Entry 8VWA (electron microscopy, 2.50 A resolution); this record covers chain A.

== Chain A ==
Molecule: ATP-dependent zinc metalloprotease FtsH
Organism: Thermotoga maritima
Notes: EC 3.4.24.-
UniProtKB: Q9WZ49 (FTSH_THEMA); residues 147-610 here = UniProt positions 147-610
Sequence (467 residues; each row starts with the number of its first residue):
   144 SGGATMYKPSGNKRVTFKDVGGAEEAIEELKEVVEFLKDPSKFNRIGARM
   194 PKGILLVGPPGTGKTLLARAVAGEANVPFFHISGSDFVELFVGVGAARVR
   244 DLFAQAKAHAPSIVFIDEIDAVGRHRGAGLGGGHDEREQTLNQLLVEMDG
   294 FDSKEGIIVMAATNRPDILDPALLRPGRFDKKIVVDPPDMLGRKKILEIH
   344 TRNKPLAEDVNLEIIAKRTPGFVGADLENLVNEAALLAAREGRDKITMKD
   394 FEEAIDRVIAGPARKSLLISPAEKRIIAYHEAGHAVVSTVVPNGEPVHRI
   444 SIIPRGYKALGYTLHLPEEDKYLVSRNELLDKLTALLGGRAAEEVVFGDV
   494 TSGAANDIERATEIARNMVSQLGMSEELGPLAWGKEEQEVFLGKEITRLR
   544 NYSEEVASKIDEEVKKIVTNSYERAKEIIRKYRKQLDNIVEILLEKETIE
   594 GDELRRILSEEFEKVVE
Disordered / not traced: 144-155, 231-236, 267-279, 517-549, 606-610
Sequence notes: expression tag (144-146); engineered mutation S255 (Cys in Q9WZ49), L410 (Lys in Q9WZ49), A415 (Lys in Q9WZ49), S513 (Cys in Q9WZ49), S564 (Cys in Q9WZ49)
UniProt features mapped onto this chain:
  - active site: E424
  - binding site (ATP): G164, G204 to T208, L209, H343, E371
  - binding site (Zn(2+)): H423, H427, D500
  - mutagenesis: G404 (G404L: Complete loss of protease activity and of oligomerization), D500 (D500A: Complete loss of protease activity)
Bound ions: Mg2+: T208 (together with ATP); Zn2+: H423, H427, D500
Small-molecule neighbours: ATP (adenosine-5'-triphosphate): D162, V163, G164, P202, P203, G204, T205, G206, K207, T208, L209, N307, I339, H343, G367, A368, E371
From the paper describing this entry:
  - binding site for ATP: G204, T205, G206, K207, T208, N307
  - catalytic residues: R318 (citing earlier work)
  - conformationally variable residues (loop rearrangement): I446 to L459

== In short ==
Ligands of chain A: ATP. H423, H427 and D500 form the Zn2+ site. UniProt lists active-site residue E424, 9
ATP-binding residues, 3 Zn2+-binding residues and 2 mutagenesis sites. The paper reports the catalytic residue
R318; a binding site for ATP at G204, T205 and G206 among others.
Chain A is ATP-dependent zinc metalloprotease FtsH (Thermotoga maritima); the structure, CryoEM Structure of a
FtsH Helical Assembly in the Presence of ATP, was determined by electron microscopy (same publication as 8VW9,
8VWB and 8VWC).
